PDB entry 7Z15 | electron microscopy, 1.93 A resolution | chains K and L of the 12 polymer chains in the assembly

# Chain K (and L)
Protein: Alpha-D-ribose 1-methylphosphonate 5-triphosphate synthase subunit PhnL
Organism: Escherichia coli
Notes: EC 2.7.8.37; chain L of this document is another copy of the same molecule, construct and numbering; everything in this record applies to it too
UniProtKB: P16679 (PHNL_ECOLI); numbering as in UniProt (aligned over 1-226)
Sequence (226 residues; row label = number of the first residue in the row):
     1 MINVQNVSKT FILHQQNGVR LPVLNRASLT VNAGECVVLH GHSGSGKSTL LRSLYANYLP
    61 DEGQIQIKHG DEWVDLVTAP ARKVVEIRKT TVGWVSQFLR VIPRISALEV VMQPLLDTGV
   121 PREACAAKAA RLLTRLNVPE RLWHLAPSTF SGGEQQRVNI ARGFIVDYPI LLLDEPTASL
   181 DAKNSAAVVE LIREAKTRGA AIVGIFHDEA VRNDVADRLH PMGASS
Disordered / not traced: 225-226
Residues lining bound ligands: ATP (adenosine-5'-triphosphate): F11, L13, L21, V23, H42, S43, G44, S45, G46, K47, S48, T49, Y58, D174, E175, I205
From the paper describing this entry:
  - mutagenesis - E175Q: abolished growth in response to phosphonate
  - catalytic residues: E175

# How chain K and chain L interact
Contacting residue pairs - 12 pairs, chain K then chain L:
  Q15(K) with L145(L); T149(L)
  Q16(K) with R141(L); L145(L); T149(L); F150(L)
  R141(K) with Q16(L)
  L145(K) with Q15(L); Q16(L)
  T149(K) with Q15(L); Q16(L)
  F150(K) with Q16(L)
Interface residues without a listed pair, chain K (7 interface residues in all): L142
Interface residues without a listed pair, chain L (7 interface residues in all): L142

# In short
The chain K/chain L interface involves 7 residues from each chain. Bound to chain K: ATP. From the paper: the
catalytic residue E175(K); E175Q of chain K abolishes growth in response to phosphonate.
Both chains are Alpha-D-ribose 1-methylphosphonate 5-triphosphate synthase subunit PhnL (Escherichia coli).
Entry 7Z15 (E. coli C-P lyase bound to a PhnK/PhnL dual ABC dimer and ADP + Pi) was determined by electron
microscopy (same publication as 7Z16, 7Z17, 7Z18 and 7Z19).
